PDB entry 6TE0 | electron microscopy, 3.92 A resolution | chains A and D of the 23 polymer chains in the assembly

== Chain A ==
Protein: ATP synthase subunit alpha
From: Euglena gracilis
Sequence (561 residues; each row starts with the number of its first residue):
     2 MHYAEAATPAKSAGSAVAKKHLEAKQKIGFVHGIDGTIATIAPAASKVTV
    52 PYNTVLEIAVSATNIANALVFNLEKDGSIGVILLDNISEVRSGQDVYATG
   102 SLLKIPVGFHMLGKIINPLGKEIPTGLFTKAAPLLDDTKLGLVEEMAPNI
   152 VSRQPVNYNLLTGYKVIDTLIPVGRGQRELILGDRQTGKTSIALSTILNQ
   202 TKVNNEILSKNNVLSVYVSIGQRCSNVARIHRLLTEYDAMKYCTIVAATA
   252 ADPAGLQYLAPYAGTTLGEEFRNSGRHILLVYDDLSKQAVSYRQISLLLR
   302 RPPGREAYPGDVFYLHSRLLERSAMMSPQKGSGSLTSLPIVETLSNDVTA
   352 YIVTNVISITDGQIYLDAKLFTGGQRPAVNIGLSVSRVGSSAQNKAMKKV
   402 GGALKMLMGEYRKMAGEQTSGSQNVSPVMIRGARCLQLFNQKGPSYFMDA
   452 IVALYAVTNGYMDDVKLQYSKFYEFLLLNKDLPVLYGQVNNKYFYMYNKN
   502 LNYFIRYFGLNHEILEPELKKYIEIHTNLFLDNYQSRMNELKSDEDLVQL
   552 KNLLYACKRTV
Unresolved in the structure: 2-25, 128-138
Ion coordination: Mg2+: Thr191 (together with ATP)
Residues lining bound ligands:
  - ATP, molecule 1: Tyr165, Arg186, Gln187, Thr188, Gly189, Lys190, Thr191, Ser192, Gln223, Asp284, Glu343, Phe372, Arg377, Pro378, Gln442, Lys443
  - ATP, molecule 2: Ser359, Val386, Arg388
  - fragment of triton x-100 (TRT): Arg186, Gln187, Phe372

== Chain D ==
Protein: ATP synthase subunit beta
From: Euglena gracilis
Sequence (494 residues; numbered 8 to 501; the number before each row is that of its first residue):
     8 TAPATAADVKQVGYVQQIIGAVVDVTFTDSVPPVLTALTVDAKETGTLLT
    58 MEIVQHLDTKTARCICMSSTDMLRLRTPVVNTGSQITVPVGEATLGRIFN
   108 VMGDAIDQRGPVKNKVRWPIHRKAPTLAEQSGKDEVLVTGIKVIDLILPY
   158 CKGGKIGLFGGAGVGKTVIIMELINNVAKGHGGYSVFAGVGERTREGTDL
   208 YLEMMGSKVIDLQGDSKCVLVYGQMNEPPGARARVAQTALTMAEYFRDEA
   258 GQDVLLFVDNVFRFTQANSEVSALLGRIPAAVGYQPTLAEDLGMLQERIT
   308 STVKGSITSVQAVYVPADDITDPAPATTFSHLDATTVLSRSVAEAGIYPA
   358 VEPLECASRIMDPDAIDVNHYNVAMDIVEMLTKYKELQDIIAVLGIDELS
   408 EEDKLIVDRARKVAKFMSQPFAVAEVFTGMKGYYVQLEDCVSDFGSLLMG
   458 QCDNIPEMAFYMVGGLDSVKEKAAKMAAEAAAMRERARKAAEAK
Unresolved in the structure: 8-14
Residues lining bound ligands:
  - ATP: Ser337, Arg366, Asp369
  - fragment of triton x-100 (TRT): Phe166, Val322, Asp325, Ile327, Phe336, Asp340, Thr342, Glu362, Ala364, Ser365, Arg366

== Chain A / chain D interface ==
Residue-residue contacts - 68 pairs, chain A then chain D:
  Phe31(A) - Thr66(D)
  His33(A) - Leu64(D)
  His33(A) - Asp65(D)
  His33(A) - Thr66(D)
  Ile35(A) - Gln62(D)  hydrogen bond (backbone-side chain)
  Ile35(A) - His63(D)  hydrogen bond (backbone-backbone)
  Asp36(A) - Gln62(D)
  Asp36(A) - Arg284(D)  salt bridge
  Gly37(A) - Arg284(D)
  Ser89(A) - Lys130(D)  hydrogen bond
  Val91(A) - Val41(D)
  Arg92(A) - Ser37(D)
  Arg92(A) - Val38(D)
  Arg92(A) - Pro40(D)
  Ser93(A) - His63(D)  hydrogen bond
  Ser93(A) - Asp65(D)  hydrogen bond (side chain-backbone)
  Ser93(A) - Thr66(D)
  Ile116(A) - Leu134(D)  hydrophobic
  Ile124(A) - Leu134(D)  hydrophobic
  Pro125(A) - Leu134(D)
  Pro125(A) - Ala135(D)
  Thr126(A) - Leu134(D)
  Arg186(A) - Ile327(D)
  Arg186(A) - Phe336(D)
  Gln187(A) - Phe336(D)
  Gln187(A) - Ser337(D)
  Arg224(A) - Lys162(D)
  Arg224(A) - Glu304(D)
  Arg224(A) - His338(D)  hydrogen bond (side chain-backbone)
  Arg224(A) - Leu339(D)
  Arg224(A) - Asp340(D)  salt bridge
  Cys225(A) - Leu134(D)  hydrophobic
  Cys225(A) - Gln137(D)
  Cys225(A) - Glu304(D)  hydrogen bond (backbone-side chain)
  Ser226(A) - Gln137(D)
  Ala229(A) - Leu134(D)  hydrophobic
  Arg230(A) - Gly139(D)
  Arg230(A) - Arg366(D)
  Arg233(A) - Gly139(D)
  Ala251(A) - Gly300(D)
  Ala252(A) - Glu304(D)
  Pro254(A) - Glu297(D)
  Ala255(A) - Glu297(D)  hydrogen bond (backbone-side chain)
  Arg294(A) - Ala287(D)
  Gln295(A) - Pro293(D)
  Gln295(A) - Thr294(D)
  Gln295(A) - Glu297(D)  hydrogen bond
  Leu298(A) - Ile285(D)
  Leu298(A) - Ala287(D)  hydrophobic
  Leu299(A) - Arg284(D)
  Arg301(A) - Gly283(D)  hydrogen bond (side chain-backbone)
  Arg301(A) - Ile285(D)
  Ala308(A) - Ala287(D)
  Glu343(A) - Ser337(D)  hydrogen bond
  Leu345(A) - Thr328(D)
  Lys443(A) - Asp369(D)  salt bridge
  Lys443(A) - Asp371(D)
  Asp545(A) - Arg416(D)  salt bridge
  Asp545(A) - Met456(D)
  Lys552(A) - Asp383(D)  salt bridge
  Lys552(A) - Glu386(D)  salt bridge
  Asn553(A) - Asn379(D)  hydrogen bond
  Tyr556(A) - Asn379(D)
  Tyr556(A) - Asp383(D)
  Tyr556(A) - Glu386(D)
  Arg560(A) - Pro370(D)
  Arg560(A) - Val375(D)
  Arg560(A) - Asn379(D)
Other interface residues (no listed pair), chain A (52 interface residues in all): Val32, Gly34, Glu90, Val228, Asp253, Lys288, Val291, Arg302, Ser346, Arg377, Glu546, Val549, Lys559
Other interface residues (no listed pair), chain D (51 interface residues in all): Pro39, Ala131, Lys140, Ala288, Ala296, Thr307, Ala333, Tyr378, Leu455, Gly457

== Overview ==
The interface between chain A and chain D involves 52 residues on one side and 51 on the other; the contacts
include 12 hydrogen bonds and 6 salt bridges. Polar pairs include Asp36(A)-Arg284(D), Arg224(A)-Asp340(D) and
Lys443(A)-Asp369(D).
Here chain A is ATP synthase subunit alpha and chain D is ATP synthase subunit beta, both from Euglena
gracilis. Entry 6TE0 (Cryo-EM structure of Euglena gracilis mitochondrial ATP synthase, OSCP/F1/c-ring,
rotational state 3) was determined by electron microscopy (same publication as 6TDU, 6TDV, 6TDW, 6TDX, 6TDY
and 6TDZ).
